6M73 - chain A; structure by X-ray diffraction, 1.70 A resolution.

== Chain A ==
Molecule: L-lactate oxidase
Organism: Enterococcus hirae ATCC 9790
Notes: EC 1.1.3.15
UniProt: I6SYK8 (I6SYK8_ENTHA); residue numbers follow UniProt; this construct covers 1-368
Sequence (368 residues; numbered 1 to 368; the number before each row is that of its first residue):
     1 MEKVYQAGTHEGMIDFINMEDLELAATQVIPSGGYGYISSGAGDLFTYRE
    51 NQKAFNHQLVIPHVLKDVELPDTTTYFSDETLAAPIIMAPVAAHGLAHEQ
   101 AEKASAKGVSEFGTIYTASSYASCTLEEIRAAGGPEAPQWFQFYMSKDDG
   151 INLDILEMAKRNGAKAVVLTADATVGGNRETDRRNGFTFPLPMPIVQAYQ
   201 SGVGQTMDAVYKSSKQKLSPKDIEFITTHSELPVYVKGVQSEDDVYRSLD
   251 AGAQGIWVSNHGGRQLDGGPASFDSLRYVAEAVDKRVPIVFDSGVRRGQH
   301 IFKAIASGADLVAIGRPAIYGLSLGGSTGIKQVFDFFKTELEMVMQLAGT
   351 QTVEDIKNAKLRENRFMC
Not modelled in the structure: 1-3, 368
Ligand contacts:
  - FNR (1-deoxy-1-(7,8-dimethyl-2,4-dioxo-3,4-dihydro-2H-benzo[g]pteridin-1-id-10(5h)-yl)-5-O-phosphonato-D-ribitol): Tyr37, Ile38, Ala89, Pro90, Val91, Ala92, Ser119, Tyr121, Gln142, Tyr144, Thr170, Lys237, Ser259, His261, Gly262, Arg264, Asp292, Ser293, Gly294, Val295, Arg296, Ile314, Gly315, Arg316, Pro317
  - lactic acid (LAC): Tyr37, Ala92, Tyr121, Tyr144, Arg179, Met207, Tyr211, His261, Arg264
  - pyruvic acid (PYR): Ile61, Gln240, Ser241, Glu242, Tyr278, Lys360, Leu361, Arg362
What the authors report for this chain:
  - binding site for lactic acid: Tyr37, Tyr144, Arg179, Tyr211, His261, Arg264
  - binding site for pyruvic acid: Arg362
  - conformationally variable residues (order/disorder transition, side-chain flip): Phe187 to Gln216
  - catalytic residues: Asp172, Tyr211, His261 (proposed by the authors, not directly observed)
  - contacts within the chain: Asp172-His261 (hydrogen bond), Tyr211-His261, Tyr144-His261 (hydrogen bond)
  - mutagenesis - A93L, M207I, M207L: decreased catalytic activity (oxidase activity)
  - mutagenesis - A93L, M207L: decreased catalytic activity (dehydrogenase activity)
  - mutagenesis - M207F: decreased expression
  - mutagenesis - M207L: unchanged stability in response to Thermal stability
  - mutagenesis - M207I: unchanged catalytic activity (dehydrogenase activity)

== Overview ==
Bound to chain A: compound FNR, lactic acid and pyruvic acid. From the paper: catalytic residues Asp172,
Tyr211 and His261; A93L, M207I and M207L reduce catalytic activity (oxidase activity).
Chain A is L-lactate oxidase (Enterococcus hirae ATCC 9790); the structure, Crystal structure of Enterococcus
hirae L-lactate oxidase in complex with D-lactate form ligand, was determined by X-ray diffraction together
with 6M74 from the same study.
